6F0L - chains A and X of the 14 polymer chains in the assembly; structure by electron microscopy, 4.77 A resolution (low resolution: residue-level contacts below are approximate; hydrogen-bond / salt-bridge calls are withheld).

# Chain A
Molecule: DNA replication licensing factor MCM2
Organism: Saccharomyces cerevisiae (strain ATCC 204508 / S288c)
Notes: EC 3.6.4.12
UniProtKB: P29469 (MCM2_YEAST); numbering as in UniProt (aligned over 1-868)
Sequence (868 residues; numbered 1 to 868; the number before each row is that of its first residue):
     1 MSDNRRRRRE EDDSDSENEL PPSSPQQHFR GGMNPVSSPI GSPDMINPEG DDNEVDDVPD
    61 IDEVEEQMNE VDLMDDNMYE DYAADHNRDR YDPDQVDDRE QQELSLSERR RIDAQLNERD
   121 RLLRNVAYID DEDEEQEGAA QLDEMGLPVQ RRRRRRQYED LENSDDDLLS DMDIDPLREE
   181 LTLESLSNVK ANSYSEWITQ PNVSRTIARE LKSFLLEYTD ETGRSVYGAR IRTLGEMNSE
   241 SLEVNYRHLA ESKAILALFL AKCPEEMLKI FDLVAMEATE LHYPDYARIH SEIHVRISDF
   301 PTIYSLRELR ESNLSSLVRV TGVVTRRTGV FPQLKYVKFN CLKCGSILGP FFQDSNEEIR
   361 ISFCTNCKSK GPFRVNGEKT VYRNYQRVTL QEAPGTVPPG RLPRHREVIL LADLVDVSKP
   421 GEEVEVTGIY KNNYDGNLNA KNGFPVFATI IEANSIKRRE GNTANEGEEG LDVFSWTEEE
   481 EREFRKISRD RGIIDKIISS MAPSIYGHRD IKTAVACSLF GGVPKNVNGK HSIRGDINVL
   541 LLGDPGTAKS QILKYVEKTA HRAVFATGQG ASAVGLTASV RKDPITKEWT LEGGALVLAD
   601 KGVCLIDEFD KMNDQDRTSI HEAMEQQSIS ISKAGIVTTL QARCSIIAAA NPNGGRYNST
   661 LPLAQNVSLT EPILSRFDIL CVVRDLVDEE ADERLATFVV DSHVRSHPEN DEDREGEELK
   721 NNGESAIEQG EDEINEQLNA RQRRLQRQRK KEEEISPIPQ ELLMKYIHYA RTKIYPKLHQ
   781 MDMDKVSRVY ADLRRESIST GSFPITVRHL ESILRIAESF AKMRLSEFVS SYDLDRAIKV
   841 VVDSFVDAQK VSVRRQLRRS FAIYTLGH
Not modelled in the structure: 1-200, 461-472, 707-755, 865-868
Residues lining bound ligands: ADP (adenosine-5'-diphosphate): Arg676, Val807, Arg808

# Chain X
Molecule: 62-nt DNA strand
Sequence (62 nucleotides; row label = number of the first residue in the row):
    12 CATGCATGCA TGCATGCATG CATGCATGCA TGCATGCATG CATGCATGCA TGCATGCATG
    72 CA

# Chain A / chain X interface
Pairs across the interface (7; chain A residue first):
  Leu342(A) - DG43(X)
  Gly371(A) - DT42(X)
  Pro372(A) - DT42(X)
  Pro372(A) - DG43(X)
  Phe373(A) - DT42(X)
  Lys587(A) - DG31(X)
  Lys587(A) - DC32(X)
Other interface residues (no listed pair), chain A (7 interface residues in all): Lys582, Asp614
Other interface residues (no listed pair), chain X (5 interface residues in all): DG23

# Overview
The interface between chain A and chain X involves 7 residues on one side and 5 on the other. Bound to chain
A: ADP.
Here chain A is DNA replication licensing factor MCM2 (Saccharomyces cerevisiae (strain ATCC 204508 / S288c))
and chain X is a 62-nt DNA strand. Entry 6F0L (S. cerevisiae MCM double hexamer bound to duplex DNA) was
determined by electron microscopy.
